6BG7 - chains A and B of the 3 polymer chains in the assembly; structure by X-ray diffraction, 2.54 A resolution.

[Chain A (and B)]
Name: Macrophage migration inhibitory factor
Organism: Homo sapiens
Notes: EC 5.3.2.1, 5.3.3.12; chain B of this document is another copy of the same molecule, construct and numbering; everything in this record applies to it too
UniProt: P14174 (MIF_HUMAN); residues 1-114 here correspond to UniProt positions 2-115 (UniProt number = residue number + 1)
Chain sequence (114 residues; each row starts with the number of its first residue):
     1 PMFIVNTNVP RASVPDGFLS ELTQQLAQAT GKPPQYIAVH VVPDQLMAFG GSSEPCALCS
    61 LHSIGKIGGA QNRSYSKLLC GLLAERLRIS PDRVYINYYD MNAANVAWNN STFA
Unresolved in the structure: 114 (chain B: fully traced)
Differences from the reference sequence: engineered mutation Ala107 (Gly108 in P14174)
Curated features (UniProtKB/Swiss-Prot):
  - active site: Pro1 (Proton acceptor)
  - binding site (substrate): Lys32, Ile64, Asn97
  - modified residue: Lys77 (N6-acetyllysine)
What the authors report for this chain:
  - mutagenesis - G107A: decreased signaling
  - allosteric site: Tyr99
  - catalytic residues: Pro1 (citing earlier work)
  - mutagenesis - Q24A/Q25A: unchanged signaling in response to CD74

[How chain A and chain B interact]
Contacting residue pairs - 55 pairs, chain A then chain B:
  Asn6(A) - His40(B)
  Gln45(A) - His40(B)  hydrogen bond
  Gln45(A) - Val42(B)
  Leu46(A) - Arg11(B)
  Leu46(A) - Leu19(B)  hydrophobic
  Leu46(A) - His40(B)
  Leu46(A) - Val41(B)  hydrogen bond (backbone-backbone)
  Met47(A) - Leu19(B)
  Met47(A) - Val39(B)
  Met47(A) - His40(B)
  Ala48(A) - Ala38(B)
  Ala48(A) - Val39(B)  hydrogen bond (backbone-backbone)
  Phe49(A) - Ile37(B)
  Phe49(A) - Ala38(B)  hydrophobic
  Gly50(A) - Pro34(B)
  Gly50(A) - Gln35(B)
  Gly50(A) - Ile37(B)  hydrogen bond (backbone-backbone)
  Gly51(A) - Thr23(B)
  Leu58(A) - Met2(B)  hydrophobic
  Leu58(A) - Ala38(B)  hydrophobic
  Leu58(A) - His40(B)
  Asn72(A) - Ala104(B)  hydrogen bond (side chain-backbone)
  Asn72(A) - Asn105(B)  hydrogen bond
  Asn72(A) - Thr112(B)
  Arg73(A) - Asn110(B)
  Arg73(A) - Ser111(B)
  Arg73(A) - Thr112(B)
  Ser76(A) - Ala107(B)
  Ser76(A) - Asn110(B)
  Ser76(A) - Ser111(B)  hydrogen bond (side chain-backbone)
  Ser76(A) - Thr112(B)
  Lys77(A) - Asn110(B)  hydrogen bond (backbone-backbone)
  Cys80(A) - Asn110(B)  hydrogen bond (side chain-backbone)
  Pro91(A) - Asn109(B)  hydrogen bond (backbone-backbone)
  Pro91(A) - Asn110(B)
  Asp92(A) - Trp108(B)  hydrogen bond (backbone-side chain)
  Asp92(A) - Asn109(B)
  Val94(A) - Ala107(B)
  Val94(A) - Trp108(B)
  Tyr95(A) - Met2(B)  hydrophobic
  Tyr95(A) - Tyr36(B)  hydrogen bond (side chain-backbone)
  Tyr95(A) - Ala107(B)
  Tyr95(A) - Trp108(B)
  Ile96(A) - Asn105(B)
  Ile96(A) - Val106(B)
  Ile96(A) - Ala107(B)  hydrogen bond (backbone-backbone)
  Asn97(A) - Met2(B)
  Asn97(A) - His62(B)
  Asn97(A) - Met101(B)
  Asn97(A) - Asn105(B)
  Asn97(A) - Val106(B)
  Tyr98(A) - Met101(B)
  Tyr98(A) - Asn105(B)  hydrogen bond (backbone-backbone)
  Tyr98(A) - Ala107(B)
  Tyr99(A) - His62(B)  hydrogen bond
Interface residues without a listed pair, chain A (26 interface residues in all): Ile67, Gly69, Gly81, Arg93
Interface residues without a listed pair, chain B (28 interface residues in all): Pro1, Val14, Ser20, Phe113

[In short]
26 residues of chain A face 28 of chain B across their interface; the contacts include 15 hydrogen bonds.
Polar pairs include Gln45(A)-His40(B), Asn72(A)-Ala104(B) and Asn72(A)-Asn105(B). Curated annotation (UniProt)
lists active-site residue Pro1(A) and 3 substrate-binding residues on chain A. From the paper: the catalytic
residue Pro1(A); G107A of chain A reduces signaling.
Both chains are Macrophage migration inhibitory factor (Homo sapiens). Entry 6BG7 (Crystal structure of G107A
mutant of human macrophage migration inhibitory factor) was determined by X-ray diffraction, deposited
together with 6BG6, 5UZY and 5EIZ.
